Entry 6CZ7 (X-ray diffraction, 1.62 A resolution); this record covers chains A and B.

# Chain A
Name: ArrA
From: Shewanella sp. (strain ANA-3)
Reference sequence: Q7WTU0 (Q7WTU0_SHESA); residue numbers follow UniProt; this construct covers 42-854
Chain sequence (814 residues; numbered 41 to 854; the number before each row is that of its first residue):
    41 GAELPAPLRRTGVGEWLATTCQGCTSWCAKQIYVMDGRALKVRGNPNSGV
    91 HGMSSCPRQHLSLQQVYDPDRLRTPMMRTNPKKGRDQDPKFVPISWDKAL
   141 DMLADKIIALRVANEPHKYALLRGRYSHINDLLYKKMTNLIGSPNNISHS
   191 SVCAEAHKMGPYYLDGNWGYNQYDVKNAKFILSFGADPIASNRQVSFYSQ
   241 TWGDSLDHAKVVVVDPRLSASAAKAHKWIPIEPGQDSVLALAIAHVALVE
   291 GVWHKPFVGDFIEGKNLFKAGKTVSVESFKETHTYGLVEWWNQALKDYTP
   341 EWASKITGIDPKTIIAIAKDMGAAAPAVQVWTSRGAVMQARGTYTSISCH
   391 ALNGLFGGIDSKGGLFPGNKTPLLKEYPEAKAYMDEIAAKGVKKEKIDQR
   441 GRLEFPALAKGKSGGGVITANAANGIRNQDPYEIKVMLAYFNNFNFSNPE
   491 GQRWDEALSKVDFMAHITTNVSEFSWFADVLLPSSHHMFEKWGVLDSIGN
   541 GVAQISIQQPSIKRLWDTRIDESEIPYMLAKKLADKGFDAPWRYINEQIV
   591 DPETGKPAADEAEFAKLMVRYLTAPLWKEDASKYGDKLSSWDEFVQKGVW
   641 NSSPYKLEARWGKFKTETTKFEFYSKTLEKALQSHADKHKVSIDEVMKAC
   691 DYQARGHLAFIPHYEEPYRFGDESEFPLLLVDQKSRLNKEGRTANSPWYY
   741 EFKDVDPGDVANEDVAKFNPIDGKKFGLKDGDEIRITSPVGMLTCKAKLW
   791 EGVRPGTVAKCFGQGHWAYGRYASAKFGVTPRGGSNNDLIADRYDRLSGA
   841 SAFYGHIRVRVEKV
Differences from the reference sequence: expression tag (41)
Ion coordination: 4Fe-4S cluster Fe: C61, C64, C68, C96; Mo ion: C193 (together with molybdopterin guanosine dinucleotide)
Ligand contacts:
  - molybdopterin guanosine dinucleotide (MGD; 2-amino-5,6-dimercapto-7-methyl-3,7,8a,9-tetrahydro-8-oxa-1,3,9,10-tetraaza-anthracen-4-one guanosine dinucleotide), molecule 1: G63, C64, T65, R98, R165, C193, A194, F224, G225, A226, D227, A230, S231, N232, R233, V235, V254, D255, P256, R257, I271, P273, G274, D276, S373, R374, G375, A376, Q379, V721, D722, Q723, K724, S725, R726, L727, N728, K729, E730, Y844
  - molybdopterin guanosine dinucleotide (MGD), molecule 2: G164, R165, H189, V192, C193, R374, F481, N482, N483, F484, S487, H506, I507, T508, T509, N510, S512, S524, S525, H526, H527, D561, D722, K724, E730, G731, R732, F802, Y809, N826, N827, I830, F843, Y844
  - PG5 (1-methoxy-2-[2-(2-methoxy-ethoxy]-ethane): E272, I346, T347, G348, R794, P795
  - 4Fe-4S cluster (SF4): C61, Q62, G63, C64, S66, W67, C68, K70, S95, C96, R98, Q99, V235, S236, K729
What the authors report for this chain:
  - Mo ion coordination: C193
  - 4Fe-4S cluster coordination: C61
  - contacts within the chain: R163-Y166 (pi stacking)
  - specificity-determining residues: R165, Y210 (proposed by the authors, not directly observed)

# Chain B
Name: 4Fe-4S ferredoxin, iron-sulfur binding domain protein
From: Shewanella sp
Reference sequence: Q7WTT9 (Q7WTT9_SHESA); residues 1-234 here = UniProt positions 1-234
Chain sequence (234 residues; each row starts with the number of its first residue):
     1 MRLGMVIDLQKCVGCGGCSLACKTENNTNDGIHWSHHIATTEGTFPDVKY
    51 TYIPTLCNHCDDAPCVKVCPTGAMHKDKRGLTLQNNDECIGCKKCMNACP
   101 YGVISFNAATPHRRWQDDSEVVANGTVSPLMLLKRTGATATPNENPERGD
   151 TYPMIRPKRTTEKCTFCDHRLDKGLNPACVDACPSEARVIGDLDDPQSKV
   201 SQLIKLHKPMQLKPEAGTGPRVFYIRSFGVKTAY
Ion coordination: 4Fe-4S cluster Fe site 1: C12, C15, C18, C183; 4Fe-4S cluster Fe site 2: C22, C164, C167, C179; 4Fe-4S cluster Fe site 3: C57, C60, C65, C99; 4Fe-4S cluster Fe site 4: C69, C89, C92, C95
Ligand contacts:
  - 4Fe-4S cluster (SF4), molecule 1: K11, C12, V13, G14, C15, G16, G17, C18, Y52, P54, A182, C183, P184, S185, A187, R188
  - 4Fe-4S cluster (SF4), molecule 2: C22, N26, W34, S35, L56, C164, T165, F166, C167, P177, A178, C179, R188
  - 4Fe-4S cluster (SF4), molecule 3: C57, N58, H59, C60, A63, P64, C65, T82, C99, P100, Y101, V103, I104, K163
  - 4Fe-4S cluster (SF4), molecule 4: C69, P70, T71, A73, M74, Q84, E88, C89, I90, G91, C92, K93, K94, C95, T161

# How chain A and chain B interact
Contacting residue pairs - 158 pairs, chain A then chain B:
  G41(A) with D87(B), hydrogen bond (backbone-side chain)
  E43(A) with D150(B)
  L44(A) with G149(B); D150(B), hydrogen bond (backbone-backbone)
  R49(A) with D150(B); T151(B); D172(B), salt bridge
  R50(A) with P146(B); E147(B); D150(B), hydrogen bond (backbone-side chain)
  T51(A) with E147(B), hydrogen bond (side chain-backbone); D150(B), hydrogen bond; H169(B); R170(B); K173(B), hydrogen bond (backbone-side chain)
  G52(A) with E147(B), hydrogen bond (backbone-side chain); K173(B); L175(B)
  V53(A) with K173(B)
  Y73(A) with E147(B), hydrogen bond
  M75(A) with P146(B), hydrophobic; E147(B)
  D76(A) with P146(B)
  R78(A) with T136(B); P142(B), hydrogen bond (side chain-backbone); E144(B), hydrogen bond (side chain-backbone); P146(B)
  L80(A) with T24(B); E144(B); N145(B); P146(B)
  K81(A) with E25(B), salt bridge; N145(B); E147(B), salt bridge; R170(B)
  S94(A) with P184(B), hydrogen bond (side chain-backbone)
  S95(A) with P184(B)
  P97(A) with C15(B); G17(B); L20(B)
  H100(A) with G17(B), hydrogen bond (side chain-backbone); L20(B); A21(B)
  L101(A) with L20(B), hydrophobic
  L103(A) with T24(B); N143(B), hydrogen bond (backbone-side chain)
  Q104(A) with R114(B)
  Y107(A) with W115(B); L132(B); T136(B); P142(B), hydrophobic; N143(B)
  D108(A) with L132(B)
  P109(A) with V127(B); S128(B), hydrogen bond (backbone-backbone); P129(B); L132(B), hydrophobic
  D110(A) with V121(B); T126(B)
  R111(A) with T126(B); V127(B), hydrogen bond (backbone-backbone)
  L112(A) with G125(B); T126(B)
  R113(A) with N124(B); G125(B), hydrogen bond (backbone-backbone); V127(B); M131(B)
  T114(A) with N124(B); G125(B)
  M116(A) with V122(B), hydrophobic; G125(B)
  F131(A) with V122(B), hydrophobic
  P133(A) with N124(B)
  F220(A) with Y234(B)
  I229(A) with V13(B), hydrophobic
  S239(A) with V13(B); P184(B); S185(B)
  Q240(A) with P184(B); S185(B)
  G243(A) with Q10(B), hydrogen bond (backbone-side chain)
  D244(A) with K11(B), salt bridge
  D247(A) with Q10(B), hydrogen bond; R226(B), salt bridge
  K250(A) with A233(B); Y234(B)
  V252(A) with Y234(B), hydrophobic
  L258(A) with V48(B), hydrophobic; Y50(B), hydrophobic
  A263(A) with Y50(B), hydrophobic; G229(B)
  K264(A) with L9(B), hydrogen bond (side chain-backbone); Q10(B), hydrogen bond (side chain-backbone); C12(B), hydrogen bond (side chain-backbone); F228(B), hydrogen bond (side chain-backbone)
  A265(A) with V230(B)
  H266(A) with V230(B); K231(B); T232(B); A233(B), hydrogen bond (backbone-backbone)
  K267(A) with T232(B); A233(B); Y234(B)
  W268(A) with F45(B), hydrophobic; P46(B)
  P270(A) with F45(B), hydrophobic
  A356(A) with Y234(B), hydrophobic
  I357(A) with Y234(B)
  D360(A) with Y234(B), hydrogen bond
  V511(A) with T126(B)
  K553(A) with R135(B)
  R554(A) with R135(B), hydrogen bond (backbone-side chain)
  L555(A) with R135(B), hydrogen bond (backbone-side chain); T136(B)
  W556(A) with V127(B); M131(B), hydrophobic; L132(B), hydrophobic; R135(B)
  R726(A) with V13(B), hydrogen bond (side chain-backbone); G14(B), hydrogen bond (side chain-backbone); C15(B)
  P737(A) with R114(B)
  W738(A) with L20(B), hydrophobic; K23(B); T24(B)
  E741(A) with K23(B), salt bridge; D30(B); G31(B), hydrogen bond (side chain-backbone); I32(B); H33(B), salt bridge
  F742(A) with S19(B); L20(B), hydrophobic; K23(B); H33(B)
  D744(A) with H37(B), salt bridge
  V745(A) with G14(B); C15(B); G16(B)
  P747(A) with Y50(B), hydrophobic
  N759(A) with F45(B)
  W790(A) with T41(B), hydrogen bond
  E791(A) with G43(B); T44(B); F45(B), hydrogen bond (side chain-backbone); V48(B)
  G792(A) with V48(B)
  V793(A) with F45(B)
  R794(A) with F45(B)
  P795(A) with F45(B)
  R811(A) with D117(B), salt bridge; S119(B), hydrogen bond (side chain-backbone); V121(B); V127(B); S128(B); P129(B)
  Y812(A) with R114(B), hydrogen bond
  F817(A) with V121(B), hydrophobic; V122(B), hydrophobic
Interface residues without a listed pair, chain A (81 interface residues in all): A42, M93, S236, L246, T353, L727
Interface residues without a listed pair, chain B (78 interface residues in all): S35, H36, K49, Y52, E120, A123, A138, T141, D181, A182

# In short
Chain A and chain B form an interface of 81 and 78 residues respectively; the contacts include 33 hydrogen
bonds and 9 salt bridges. Among the polar pairs are R49(A)-D172(B), K81(A)-E25(B) and K81(A)-E147(B). From the
paper: Mo ion coordination by C193(A); 4Fe-4S cluster coordination by C61(A).
Chain A is ArrA (Shewanella sp. (strain ANA-3)) and chain B is 4Fe-4S ferredoxin, iron-sulfur binding domain
protein (Shewanella sp); the structure, The arsenate respiratory reductase (Arr) complex from Shewanella sp.
ANA-3, was determined by X-ray diffraction (same publication as 6CZ8 and 6CZA).
